PDB entry 4ZFK | X-ray diffraction, 1.82 A resolution | chains A and B of the 4 polymer chains in the assembly

# Chain A (and B)
Protein: Amidohydrolase EgtC
From: Mycobacterium smegmatis
Notes: EC 3.5.1.-; chain B of this document is another copy of the same molecule, construct and numbering; everything in this record applies to it too
Reference sequence: A0R5M9 (EGTC_MYCS2); numbering as in UniProt (aligned over 1-227)
Amino-acid sequence (235 residues; numbered 1 to 235; the number before each row is that of its first residue):
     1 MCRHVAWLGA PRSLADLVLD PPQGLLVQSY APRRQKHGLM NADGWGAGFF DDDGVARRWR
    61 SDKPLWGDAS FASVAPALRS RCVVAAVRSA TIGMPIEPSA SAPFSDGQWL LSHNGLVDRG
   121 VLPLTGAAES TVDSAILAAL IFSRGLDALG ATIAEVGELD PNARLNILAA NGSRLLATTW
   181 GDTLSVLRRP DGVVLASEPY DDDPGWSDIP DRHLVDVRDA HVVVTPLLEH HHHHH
Unresolved in the structure: 1, 229-235 (chain B: 1, 233-235)
Construct notes: engineered mutation Asp53 (Glu in A0R5M9), Val84 (Leu in A0R5M9), Leu137 (Val in A0R5M9), Arg188 (His in A0R5M9); expression tag (228-235)
Curated features (UniProtKB/Swiss-Prot):
  - active site: Cys2 (Nucleophile)
Residues lining bound ligands: glutamine (GLN): Cys2, His37, Arg88, Ser89, Ala90, Thr91, Met94, Ala100, His113, Asn114, Gly115, Leu116, Val132, Asp133, Ser134
From the paper describing this entry:
  - binding site for glutamine: Arg88, Ser89, Thr91, Asn114, Gly115, Asp133
  - catalytic residues: Cys2, Asn114, Gly115
  - contacts within the chain: Arg3-Asn114 (hydrogen bond)
  - specificity-determining residues: Ser89 (proposed by the authors, not directly observed)

# Interface between chain A and chain B
Contacting residue pairs (20; chain A residue first):
  Arg57(A) with Ser73(B), hydrogen bond (side chain-backbone); Pro76(B); Ala77(B)
  Arg58(A) with Ser70(B); Ser73(B), hydrogen bond (backbone-side chain); Val74(B)
  Trp59(A) with Trp59(B); Ser70(B)
  Arg60(A) with Ser70(B), hydrogen bond (backbone-side chain)
  Ser70(A) with Arg58(B); Trp59(B); Arg60(B), hydrogen bond (side chain-backbone)
  Ser73(A) with Arg57(B), hydrogen bond (backbone-side chain); Arg58(B), hydrogen bond (side chain-backbone)
  Val74(A) with Arg58(B); Leu78(B), hydrophobic
  Pro76(A) with Arg57(B)
  Ala77(A) with Arg57(B)
  Leu78(A) with Val74(B), hydrophobic; Leu78(B), hydrophobic
Other interface residues (no listed pair), chain A (12 interface residues in all): Phe49, Ala56
Other interface residues (no listed pair), chain B (11 interface residues in all): Phe49

# Overview
The interface between chain A and chain B involves 12 residues on one side and 11 on the other; the contacts
include 6 hydrogen bonds. Polar pairs include Arg57(A)-Ser73(B), Arg58(A)-Ser73(B) and Arg60(A)-Ser70(B). The
paper reports catalytic residues Cys2(A), Asn114(A) and Gly115(A); a binding site for glutamine at Arg88(A),
Ser89(A) and Thr91(A) among others.
Chain A and chain B are both Amidohydrolase EgtC (Mycobacterium smegmatis); the structure,
Ergothioneine-biosynthetic Ntn hydrolase EgtC with glutamine, was determined by X-ray diffraction together
with 4ZFJ and 4ZFL from the same study.
